PDB entry 9CGM | electron microscopy, 2.52 A resolution | chains A and c of the 120 polymer chains in the assembly

Chain A (and c):
Protein: Capsid protein VP1
Source organism: Spiromicrovirus SpV4
Notes: chain c of this document is another copy of the same molecule, construct and numbering; everything in this record applies to it too
UniProt: P11333 (CAPSD_SPV4); residues 1-553 here = UniProt positions 1-553
Amino-acid sequence (553 residues; row label = number of the first residue in the row):
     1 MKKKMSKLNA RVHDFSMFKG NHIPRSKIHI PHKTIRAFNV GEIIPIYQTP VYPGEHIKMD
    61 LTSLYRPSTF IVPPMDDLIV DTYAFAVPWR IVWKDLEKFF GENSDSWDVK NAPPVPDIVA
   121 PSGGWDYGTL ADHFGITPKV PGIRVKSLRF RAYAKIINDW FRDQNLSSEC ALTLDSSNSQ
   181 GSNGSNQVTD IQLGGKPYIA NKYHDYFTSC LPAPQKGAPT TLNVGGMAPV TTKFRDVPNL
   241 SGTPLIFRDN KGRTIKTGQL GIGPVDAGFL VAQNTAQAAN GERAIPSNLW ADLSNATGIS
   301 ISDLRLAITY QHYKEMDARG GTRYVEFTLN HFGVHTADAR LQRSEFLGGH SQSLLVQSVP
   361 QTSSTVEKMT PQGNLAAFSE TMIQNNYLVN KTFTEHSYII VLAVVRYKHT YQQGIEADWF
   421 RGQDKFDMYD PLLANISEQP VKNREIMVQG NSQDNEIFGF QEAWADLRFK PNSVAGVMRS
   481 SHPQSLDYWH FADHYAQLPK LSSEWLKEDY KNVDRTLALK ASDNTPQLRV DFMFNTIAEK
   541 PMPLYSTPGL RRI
Unresolved in the structure: 1-9, 230-291

How chain A and chain c interact:
Pairs across the interface - 13 pairs, chain A then chain c:
  H29(A) - R11(c)
  P31(A) - V12(c)  hydrophobic
  P31(A) - H13(c)
  Y545(A) - S16(c)  hydrogen bond
  Y545(A) - M17(c)
  Y545(A) - F18(c)  hydrophobic
  G549(A) - I553(c)
  L550(A) - R551(c)
  L550(A) - R552(c)
  L550(A) - I553(c)  hydrogen bond (backbone-backbone)
  R551(A) - R551(c)
  R551(A) - R552(c)
  I553(A) - I553(c)  hydrophobic
Also at the interface, not in a pair above, chain A (9 interface residues in all): N535, T547

Overview:
The chain A/chain c interface involves 9 residues from each chain; the contacts include 2 hydrogen bonds.
Polar pairs include Y545(A)-S16(c) and L550(A)-I553(c).
Chain A and chain c are both Capsid protein VP1 (Spiromicrovirus SpV4); the structure, The Structure of
Spiroplasma Virus 4, was determined by electron microscopy.
